Entry 3OZJ (X-ray diffraction, 2.10 A resolution); this record covers chains C and D of the 4 polymer chains in the assembly.

[Chain C]
Protein: Retinoic acid receptor RXR-alpha
From: Homo sapiens
Notes: fragment: ligand-binding domain
UniProtKB: P19793 (RXRA_HUMAN); residues 225-462 here = UniProt positions 225-462
Sequence (238 residues; row label = number of the first residue in the row):
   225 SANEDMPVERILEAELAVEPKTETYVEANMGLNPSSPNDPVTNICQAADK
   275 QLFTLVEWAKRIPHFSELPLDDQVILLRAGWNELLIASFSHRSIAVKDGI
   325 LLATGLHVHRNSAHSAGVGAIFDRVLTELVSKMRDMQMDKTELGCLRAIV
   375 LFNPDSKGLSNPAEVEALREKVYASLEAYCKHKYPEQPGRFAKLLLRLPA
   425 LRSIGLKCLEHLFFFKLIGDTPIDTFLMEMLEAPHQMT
Not modelled in the structure: 225-226, 245-261, 459-462
Swiss-Prot annotation at these positions:
  - region: R348 to G368 (Required for nuclear export)
  - binding site (9-cis-retinoate): R316, A327
  - binding site (all-trans-retinoate): R316, A327
  - modified residue (Phosphoserine): S259, S260
  - mutagenesis: V280 (V280A: Abolished ubiquitination and degradation by UBR5), E352 to T462 (No impact on acetylation by EP300), M357 to M360 (Abolishes nuclear export), L418 to L430 (Abolishes nuclear localization), E434 (E434N/Q/K/A: As a heterodimer with NR1H4, impairs interaction with coactivator NCOA1. Impairs transcriptional activity)
Small-molecule neighbours: bigelovin (BGV; (3aR,4S,4aR,7aR,8R,9aS)-4a,8-dimethyl-3-methylidene-2,5-dioxo-2,3,3a,4,4a,5,7a,8,9,9a-decahydroazuleno[6,5-b]furan-4-yl acetate): V265, I268, N306, I310, F313, I324, V342, I345, F346, V349, C432, H435, L436, F439

[Chain D]
Protein: SRC-1, peptide of Nuclear receptor coactivator 2
UniProtKB: Q15596 (NCOA2_HUMAN); residues 1-11 here correspond to UniProt positions 686-696 (UniProt number = residue number + 685)
Sequence (11 residues; numbered 1 to 11; the number before each row is that of its first residue):
     1 KHKILHRLLQD

[Chain C / chain D interface]
Contacting residue pairs (20; chain C residue first):
  F277(C) - L8(D)  hydrophobic
  V280(C) - L9(D)  hydrophobic
  K284(C) - L8(D)  hydrogen bond (side chain-backbone)
  K284(C) - Q10(D)
  K284(C) - D11(D)
  L294(C) - H6(D)
  L294(C) - L9(D)  hydrophobic
  D295(C) - H6(D)  salt bridge
  Q297(C) - L9(D)
  V298(C) - H2(D)
  V298(C) - L5(D)  hydrophobic
  V298(C) - H6(D)
  L301(C) - L5(D)  hydrophobic
  R302(C) - H2(D)
  T449(C) - I4(D)
  F450(C) - L8(D)  hydrophobic
  E453(C) - H2(D)
  E453(C) - K3(D)
  E453(C) - I4(D)  hydrogen bond (side chain-backbone)
  E453(C) - L5(D)
Interface residues without a listed pair, chain D (10 interface residues in all): K1

[Overview]
The interface between chain C and chain D involves 12 residues on one side and 10 on the other, with 2
hydrogen bonds and 1 salt bridge. Polar contacts include D295(C)-H6(D), K284(C)-L8(D) and E453(C)-I4(D).
Ligands of chain C: bigelovin.
Here chain C is Retinoic acid receptor RXR-alpha (Homo sapiens) and chain D is SRC-1, peptide of Nuclear
receptor coactivator 2. Entry 3OZJ (Crystal structure of human retinoic X receptor alpha complexed with
bigelovin and coactivator SRC-1) was determined by X-ray diffraction.
